PDB entry 4GAG | X-ray diffraction, 1.80 A resolution | chains H and L of the 3 polymer chains in the assembly

[Chain H]
Name: Neutralizing antibody AP33 heavy chain
From: Mus musculus
Notes: antibody fragment or engineered binder
Chain sequence (218 residues; numbered 1 to 213 plus 5 insertion-coded residues; the number before each row is that of its first residue; a row labelled like 82A-82C holds insertion residues (82A, then the next letters in order)):
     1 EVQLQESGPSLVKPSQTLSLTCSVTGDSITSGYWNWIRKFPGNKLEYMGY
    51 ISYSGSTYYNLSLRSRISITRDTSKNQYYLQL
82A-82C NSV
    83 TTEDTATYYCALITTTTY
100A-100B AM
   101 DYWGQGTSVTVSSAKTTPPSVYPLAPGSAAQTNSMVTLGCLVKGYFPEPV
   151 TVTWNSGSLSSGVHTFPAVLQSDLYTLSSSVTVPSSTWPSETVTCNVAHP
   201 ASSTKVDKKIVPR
Disordered / not traced: 127-132
Disulfides: Cys22-Cys92, Cys140-Cys195

[Chain L]
Name: Neutralizing antibody AP33 light chain
From: Mus musculus
Notes: antibody fragment or engineered binder
Chain sequence (218 residues; each row starts with the number of its first residue; a row labelled like 27A-27D holds insertion residues (27A, then the next letters in order)):
     1 NIVLTQSPVSLAVSLGQRATISCRASE
27A-27D SVDG
    28 YGNSFLHWFQQKPGQPPKLLIYLASNLNSGVPARFSGSGSRTDFTLTIDP
    78 VEADDAATYYCQQNNVDPWTFGGGTKLEIKRADAAPTVSIFPPSSEQLTS
   128 GGASVVCFLNNFYPKDINVKWKIDGSERQNGVLNSWTDQDSKDSTYSMSS
   178 TLTLTKDEYERHNSYTCEATHKTSTSPIVKSFNRNEC
Disordered / not traced: 212-214
Disulfides: Cys23-Cys88, Cys134-Cys194

[Chain H / chain L interface]
Pairs across the interface (80; chain H residue first):
  Asn35(H) - Trp96(L)
  Ile37(H) - Phe98(L)  hydrophobic
  Lys39(H) - Gln38(L)  hydrogen bond
  Lys39(H) - Tyr87(L)  hydrogen bond
  Asn43(H) - Tyr87(L)  hydrogen bond (backbone-side chain)
  Lys44(H) - Gly100(L)  hydrogen bond (side chain-backbone)
  Leu45(H) - Gln38(L)
  Leu45(H) - Tyr87(L)  hydrophobic
  Leu45(H) - Phe98(L)  hydrophobic
  Tyr47(H) - Trp96(L)
  Tyr50(H) - Trp96(L)  hydrophobic
  Tyr58(H) - Asp94(L)  hydrogen bond
  Tyr58(H) - Pro95(L)
  Tyr58(H) - Trp96(L)  hydrogen bond (side chain-backbone)
  Asn60(H) - Pro95(L)
  Leu61(H) - Asn1(L)
  Leu61(H) - Pro95(L)
  Tyr91(H) - Gln38(L)  hydrogen bond
  Tyr91(H) - Gln42(L)
  Tyr91(H) - Pro43(L)  hydrophobic
  Ile95(H) - Asn91(L)
  Ile95(H) - Trp96(L)  hydrophobic
  Thr99(H) - His34(L)
  Thr99(H) - Tyr49(L)
  Thr99(H) - Leu50(L)
  Tyr100(H) - Phe32(L)  hydrophobic
  Tyr100(H) - His34(L)  hydrogen bond (backbone-side chain)
  Tyr100(H) - Leu50(L)  hydrophobic
  Tyr100(H) - Asn91(L)  hydrogen bond (backbone-side chain)
  Ala100A(H) - His34(L)
  Ala100A(H) - Leu46(L)  hydrophobic
  Ala100A(H) - Tyr49(L)  hydrophobic
  Met100B(H) - Phe36(L)
  Met100B(H) - Leu46(L)
  Met100B(H) - Gln89(L)
  Met100B(H) - Trp96(L)  hydrophobic
  Met100B(H) - Phe98(L)  hydrophobic
  Asp101(H) - Leu46(L)
  Trp103(H) - Phe36(L)
  Trp103(H) - Pro43(L)  hydrophobic
  Trp103(H) - Pro44(L)
  Gly104(H) - Pro43(L)
  Tyr122(H) - Ser121(L)
  Tyr122(H) - Glu123(L)
  Tyr122(H) - Gln124(L)
  Tyr122(H) - Ser127(L)
  Pro123(H) - Ser121(L)
  Pro123(H) - Glu123(L)
  Leu124(H) - Phe118(L)
  Leu124(H) - Phe135(L)  hydrophobic
  Ala125(H) - Phe118(L)
  Ala125(H) - Pro119(L)
  Thr137(H) - Ser116(L)
  Thr137(H) - Phe118(L)
  Leu141(H) - Ser131(L)
  Lys143(H) - Gln124(L)
  Lys143(H) - Ser131(L)
  His164(H) - Asn137(L)
  His164(H) - Asn138(L)  hydrogen bond
  His164(H) - Ser174(L)  hydrogen bond
  Phe166(H) - Phe135(L)  hydrophobic
  Phe166(H) - Asn137(L)
  Phe166(H) - Ser162(L)
  Phe166(H) - Thr164(L)
  Phe166(H) - Ser174(L)
  Phe166(H) - Met175(L)
  Phe166(H) - Ser176(L)
  Pro167(H) - Ser162(L)  hydrogen bond (backbone-side chain)
  Pro167(H) - Trp163(L)
  Val169(H) - Leu160(L)  hydrophobic
  Val169(H) - Asn161(L)
  Thr176(H) - Leu160(L)
  Ser178(H) - Phe135(L)
  Ser178(H) - Ser176(L)  hydrogen bond
  Ser179(H) - Phe135(L)
  Ser180(H) - Phe135(L)
  Ser180(H) - Asn137(L)  hydrogen bond
  Lys208(H) - Glu123(L)  salt bridge
  Arg213(H) - Pro119(L)
  Arg213(H) - Pro120(L)  hydrogen bond (side chain-backbone)
Also at the interface, not in a pair above, chain H (44 interface residues in all): Glu46, Thr98, Gln105, Pro126, Leu138, Gly139, Thr165
Also at the interface, not in a pair above, chain L (43 interface residues in all): Asn55, Val133, Thr178, Thr180

[Overview]
Chain H and chain L form an interface of 44 and 43 residues respectively; the contacts include 15 hydrogen
bonds and 1 salt bridge. Among the polar pairs are Lys208(H)-Glu123(L), Lys39(H)-Gln38(L) and
Lys39(H)-Tyr87(L).
Chain H is Neutralizing antibody AP33 heavy chain and chain L is Neutralizing antibody AP33 light chain, both
from Mus musculus; the structure, Structure of the broadly neutralizing antibody AP33 in complex with its HCV
epitope (E2 residues 412-423), was determined by X-ray diffraction (same publication as 4GAJ and 4GAY).
